PDB entry 8CGU | electron microscopy, 1.89 A resolution | chains A and R of the 14 polymer chains in the assembly

Chain A:
Molecule: 16S rRNA
Organism: Escherichia coli BW25113
Sequence (1540 nucleotides; row label = number of the first residue in the row):
     1 AAAUUGAAGA GUUUGAUCAU GGCUCAGAUU GAACGCUGGC GGCAGGCCUA ACACAUGCAA
    61 GUCGAACGGU AACAGGAAGA AGCUUGCUUC UUUGCUGACG AGUGGCGGAC GGGUGAGUAA
   121 UGUCUGGGAA ACUGCCUGAU GGAGGGGGAU AACUACUGGA AACGGUAGCU AAUACCGCAU
   181 AACGUCGCAA GACCAAAGAG GGGGACCUUC GGGCCUCUUG CCAUCGGAUG UGCCCAGAUG
   241 GGAUUAGCUA GUAGGUGGGG UAACGGCUCA CCUAGGCGAC GAUCCCUAGC UGGUCUGAGA
   301 GGAUGACCAG CCACACUGGA ACUGAGACAC GGUCCAGACU CCUACGGGAG GCAGCAGUGG
   361 GGAAUAUUGC ACAAUGGGCG CAAGCCUGAU GCAGCCAUGC CGCGUGUAUG AAGAAGCCCU
   421 UCGGGUUGUA AAGUACUUUC AGCGGGGAGG AAGGGAGUAA AGUUAAUACC UUUGCUCAUU
   481 GACGUUACCC GCAGAAGAAG CACCGGCUAA CUCCGUGCCA GCAGCCXCGG UAAUACGGAG
   541 GGUGCAAGCG UUAAUCGGAA UUACUGGGCG UAAAGCGCAC GCAGGCGGUU UGUUAAGUCA
   601 GAUGUGAAAU CCCCGGGCUC AACCUGGGAA CUGCAUCUGA UACUGGCAAG CUUGAGUCUC
   661 GUAGAGGGGG GUAGAAUUCC AGGUGUAGCG GUGAAAUGCG UAGAGAUCUG GAGGAAUACC
   721 GGUGGCGAAG GCGGCCCCCU GGACGAAGAC UGACGCUCAG GUGCGAAAGC GUGGGGAGCA
   781 AACAGGAUUA GAUACCCUGG UAGUCCACGC CGUAAACGAU GUCGACUUGG AGGUUGUGCC
   841 CUUGAGGCGU GGCUUCCGGA GCUAACGCGU UAAGUCGACC GCCUGGGGAG UACGGCCGCA
   901 AGGUUAAAAC UCAAAUGAAU UGACGGGGGC CCGCACAAGC GGUGGAGCAU GUGGUUUAAU
   961 UCGAUGXAAC GCGAAGAACC UUACCUGGUC UUGACAUCCA CGGAAGUUUU CAGAGAUGAG
  1021 AAUGUGCCUU CGGGAACCGU GAGACAGGUG CUGCAUGGCU GUCGUCAGCU CGUGUUGUGA
  1081 AAUGUUGGGU UAAGUCCCGC AACGAGCGCA ACCCUUAUCC UUUGUUGCCA GCGGUCCGGC
  1141 CGGGAACUCA AAGGAGACUG CCAGUGAUAA ACUGGAGGAA GGUGGGGAUG ACGUCAAGUC
  1201 AUCAUGGCCC UUACGACCAG GGCUACACAC GUGCUACAAU GGCGCAUACA AAGAGAAGCG
  1261 ACCUCGCGAG AGCAAGCGGA CCUCAUAAAG UGCGUCGUAG UCCGGAUUGG AGUCUGCAAC
  1321 UCGACUCCAU GAAGUCGGAA UCGCUAGUAA UCGUGGAUCA GAAUGCCACG GUGAAUACGU
  1381 UCCCGGGCCU UGUACACACC GCCCGUXACA CCAUGGGAGU GGGUUGCAAA AGAAGUAGGU
  1441 AGCUUAACCU UCGGGAGGGC GCUUACCACU UUGUGAUUCA UGACUGGGGU GAAGUCGUAA
  1501 CAAGGUAACC GUAGGGGAAC CUGCGGUUGG AUCACCUCCU
Disordered / not traced: 79-91, 205-213, 841-845, 930-1389, 1535-1540
Modified positions: PSU (pseudouridine-5'-monophosphate) at position 516, G7M (N7-methyl-guanosine-5'-monophosphate) at position 527, 2MG (2N-methylguanosine-5'-monophosphate) at position 966, 5MC (5-methylcytidine-5'-monophosphate) at position 967, 2MG (2N-methylguanosine-5'-monophosphate) at position 1207, 4OC (4n,o2'-methylcytidine-5'-monophosphate) at position 1402, 5MC (5-methylcytidine-5'-monophosphate) at position 1407, UR3 (3-methyluridine-5'-monophoshate) at position 1498, 2MG (2N-methylguanosine-5'-monophosphate) at position 1516, MA6 (6N-dimethyladenosine-5'-monophoshate) at position 1518, MA6 (6N-dimethyladenosine-5'-monophoshate) at position 1519
Ion coordination: K+ site 1: U5 (shared with 5 residues of chain D); K+ site 2: G11, U12, G21, G22; Mg2+ site 1 near G21 (its only coordinating residue here); Mg2+ site 2: C48, G115; Mg2+ site 3: A59, U387; K+ site 3: G61, U62, G104, G105; Mg2+ site 4 near G100 (its only coordinating residue here); K+ site 4: G107, G324, G326; K+ site 5: G107, G108, G326; Mg2+ site 5: A109, G331; K+ site 6: C110, G111; Mg2+ site 6 near G111 (its only coordinating residue here); 17 more K+ sites not listed; 34 more Mg2+ sites not listed
Ligand contacts:
  - gentamicin c1a (LLL; (2R,3R,4R,5R)-2-((1S,2S,3R,4S,6R)-4,6-diamino-3-((2R,3R,6S)-3-amino-6-(aminomethyl)-tetrahydro-2H-pyran-2-yloxy)-2-hydr oxycyclohexyloxy)-5-methyl-4-(methylamino)-tetrahydro-2H-pyran-3,5-diol), molecule 1: G615, G616, G617, C620, A621, A622
  - gentamicin c1a (LLL), molecule 2: A665, G666, G667, G668, G669, G670, C735, C736, C737
  - gentamicin c1a (LLL), molecule 3: A831, G832, G833, U834, U835, G836, U837, G838, C848, G849, U850, G851, G852, C853
  - gentamicin c1a (LLL), molecule 4: C1404, G1405, U1406, 5MC_1407, A1408, C1409, G1491, A1492, A1493, G1494, U1495, C1496

Chain R:
Protein: Small ribosomal subunit protein bS18
Organism: Escherichia coli BW25113
UniProt: P0A7T7 (RS18_ECOLI); residues 1-75 here = UniProt positions 1-75
Sequence (75 residues; each row starts with the number of its first residue):
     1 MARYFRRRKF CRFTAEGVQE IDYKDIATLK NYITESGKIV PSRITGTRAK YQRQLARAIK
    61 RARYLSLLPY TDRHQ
Disordered / not traced: 1-8, 75
Curated features (UniProtKB/Swiss-Prot):
  - modified residue: Ala2 (N-acetylalanine)

Interface between chain A and chain R:
Pairs across the interface (34):
  A663(A) with Lys50(R), sugar contact; Arg53(R), hydrogen bond to the phosphate
  G664(A) with Arg53(R), salt bridge to the phosphate; Arg57(R), salt bridge to the phosphate
  A665(A) with Arg57(R), salt bridge to the phosphate
  U672(A) with Tyr64(R), sugar contact
  A673(A) with Tyr64(R), sugar contact; Tyr70(R), hydrogen bond to the sugar
  G674(A) with Tyr70(R), sugar contact; His74(R), hydrogen bond to the phosphate
  A675(A) with His74(R), salt bridge to the phosphate
  A718(A) with Lys38(R), base contact; Arg63(R), base contact; Tyr70(R), hydrogen bond to the base
  C719(A) with Lys38(R), base contact; Ile39(R), hydrogen bond to the sugar; Lys60(R), base contact; Arg63(R), hydrogen bond to the base
  C720(A) with Ile39(R), sugar contact; Pro41(R), phosphate contact; Gln52(R), hydrogen bond to the sugar; Ala56(R), sugar contact; Lys60(R), hydrogen bond to the base
  G721(A) with Pro41(R), phosphate contact; Ser42(R), hydrogen bond to the phosphate; Gln52(R), phosphate contact
  G734(A) with Lys60(R), sugar contact
  C735(A) with Lys60(R), sugar contact; Arg61(R), phosphate contact
  C736(A) with Arg61(R), salt bridge to the phosphate
  U834(A) with Ala49(R), phosphate contact
  U835(A) with Lys50(R), hydrogen bond to the phosphate; Arg53(R), salt bridge to the phosphate
  G836(A) with Lys50(R), salt bridge to the phosphate
Other interface residues (no listed pair), chain A (20 interface residues in all): U662, A676, G722
Other interface residues (no listed pair), chain R (20 interface residues in all): Val40, Arg43, Thr71, Arg73

Summary:
The chain A/chain R interface involves 20 residues from each chain, with 10 hydrogen bonds and 7 salt bridges.
Among the polar pairs are A718(A)-Tyr70(R), C719(A)-Arg63(R) and C720(A)-Lys60(R). Bound to chain A: 4 copies
of gentamicin c1a.
Chain A is 16S rRNA and chain R is Small ribosomal subunit protein bS18, both from Escherichia coli BW25113;
the structure, Gentamicin bound to the 30S body, was determined by electron microscopy, deposited together
with 8CA7, 8CAI, 8CEP, 8CF1, 8CF8, 8CGI, 8CGJ and 8CGR.
